1HTL - chains D and E of the 7 polymer chains in the assembly; structure by X-ray diffraction, 2.50 A resolution.

== Chain D (and E) ==
Name: Heat-labile enterotoxin, subunit B
From: Escherichia coli
Notes: chain E of this document is another copy of the same molecule, construct and numbering; everything in this record applies to it too
UniProtKB: P32890 (ELBP_ECOLI); residues 1-103 here correspond to UniProt positions 22-124 (UniProt number = residue number + 21)
Amino-acid sequence (103 residues; row label = number of the first residue in the row):
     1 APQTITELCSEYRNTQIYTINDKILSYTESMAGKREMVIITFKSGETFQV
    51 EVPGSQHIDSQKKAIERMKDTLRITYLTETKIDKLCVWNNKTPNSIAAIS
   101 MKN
Disulfide bonds: Cys9-Cys86

== Interface between chain D and chain E ==
Residue-residue contacts - 61 pairs, chain D then chain E:
  Ala1(D) with Arg35(E); Met37(E), hydrophobic; Gln49(E); Thr92(E); Pro93(E)
  Pro2(D) with Arg35(E); Ile39(E); Pro93(E)
  Gln3(D) with Ile39(E); Thr47(E); Pro93(E)
  Leu8(D) with Ser30(E)
  Glu11(D) with Arg35(E), salt bridge
  Tyr12(D) with Ala32(E); Gly33(E), hydrogen bond (side chain-backbone); Arg35(E)
  Ile58(D) with Gly33(E); Lys34(E)
  Ser60(D) with Glu36(E), hydrogen bond
  Gln61(D) with Met31(E), hydrogen bond (side chain-backbone); Gly33(E); Glu36(E)
  Lys63(D) with Glu36(E); Glu66(E), salt bridge; Lys69(E)
  Ala64(D) with Glu29(E); Met31(E), hydrophobic; Glu36(E)
  Ile65(D) with Met31(E), hydrophobic
  Arg67(D) with Glu29(E); Glu66(E), salt bridge; Lys69(E); Asp70(E), salt bridge; Arg73(E), hydrogen bond (backbone-side chain)
  Met68(D) with Glu29(E)
  Asp70(D) with Arg73(E)
  Thr71(D) with Glu29(E), hydrogen bond; Arg73(E), hydrogen bond
  Ile74(D) with Leu77(E), hydrophobic
  Thr80(D) with Leu77(E)
  Ile96(D) with Met31(E)
  Ala97(D) with Ser30(E); Met31(E), hydrogen bond (backbone-backbone); Ala32(E), hydrogen bond (backbone-backbone)
  Ala98(D) with Glu29(E); Ser30(E)
  Ile99(D) with Tyr27(E); Thr28(E); Glu29(E), hydrogen bond (backbone-backbone)
  Ser100(D) with Tyr27(E); Thr28(E)
  Met101(D) with Ser26(E); Tyr27(E), hydrogen bond (backbone-backbone); Tyr76(E), hydrogen bond (backbone-side chain); Leu77(E), hydrophobic
  Lys102(D) with Leu25(E); Tyr76(E), hydrogen bond (backbone-side chain)
  Asn103(D) with Lys23(E), hydrogen bond (backbone-side chain); Leu25(E), hydrogen bond (backbone-backbone); Tyr76(E); Glu79(E), hydrogen bond
Interface residues without a listed pair, chain D (31 interface residues in all): Thr4, Ile5, His57, Thr78, Trp88
Interface residues without a listed pair, chain E (29 interface residues in all): Ile24, Pro53, Ile74

== In short ==
31 residues of chain D face 29 of chain E across their interface; the contacts include 15 hydrogen bonds and 4
salt bridges. Polar contacts include Glu11(D)-Arg35(E), Lys63(D)-Glu66(E) and Arg67(D)-Glu66(E).
Both chains are Heat-labile enterotoxin, subunit B (Escherichia coli). Entry 1HTL (Mutation of a buried
residue causes lack of activity but no conformational change: crystal structure of ...) was determined by
X-ray diffraction.
